PDB entry 9MU4 | electron microscopy, 3.29 A resolution | chains h and N of the 10 polymer chains in the assembly

Chain h:
Molecule: Histone H2B
From: Drosophila melanogaster
Reference sequence: P02283 (H2B_DROME); residue numbers follow UniProt; this construct covers 27-123
Amino-acid sequence (97 residues; row label = number of the first residue in the row):
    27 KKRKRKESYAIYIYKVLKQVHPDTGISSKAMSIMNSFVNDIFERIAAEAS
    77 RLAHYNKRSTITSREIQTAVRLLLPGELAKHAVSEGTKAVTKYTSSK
Curated features (UniProtKB/Swiss-Prot):
  - modified residue (N6-succinyllysine): Lys44, Lys114, Lys118
  - glycosylation: Ser110 (O-linked (GlcNAc) serine)
  - cross-link: Lys118 (Glycyl lysine isopeptide (Lys-Gly) (interchain with G-Cter in ubiquitin))

Chain N:
Molecule: 164-nt DNA strand
From: Drosophila melanogaster
Sequence (164 nucleotides; each row starts with the number of its first residue; numbers below 1 keep their minus sign (DA-76 is residue -76)):
   -76 ATATATCGATGTATATATCTGACACGTGCCTGGAGACTAGGGAGTAATCC
   -26 CCTTGGCGGTTAAAACGCGGGGGACAGCGCGTACGTGCGTTTAAGCGGTG
    24 CTAGAGCTGTCTACGACCAATTGAGCGGCCTCGGCACCGGGATTCTGATA
    74 TATATATATATATA

Chain h / chain N interface:
Pairs across the interface (15; chain h residue first):
  Lys30(h) - DC30(N)  phosphate contact
  Arg31(h) - DC-47(N)  base contact
  Arg31(h) - DT-46(N)  sugar contact
  Tyr40(h) - DA-53(N)  hydrogen bond to the phosphate
  Gly51(h) - DA-53(N)  phosphate contact
  Ile52(h) - DC-54(N)  sugar contact
  Ile52(h) - DA-53(N)  hydrogen bond to the phosphate
  Ser53(h) - DC-54(N)  phosphate contact
  Ser54(h) - DC-54(N)  hydrogen bond to the phosphate
  Arg84(h) - DA-34(N)  phosphate contact
  Arg84(h) - DG-33(N)  salt bridge to the phosphate
  Ser85(h) - DG-35(N)  sugar contact
  Ser85(h) - DA-34(N)  hydrogen bond to the phosphate
  Thr86(h) - DG-35(N)  phosphate contact
  Thr86(h) - DA-34(N)  hydrogen bond to the phosphate
Interface residues without a listed pair, chain h (12 interface residues in all): Arg29, Glu33
Interface residues without a listed pair, chain N (10 interface residues in all): DC-52, DG-45

Overview:
The interface between chain h and chain N involves 12 residues on one side and 10 on the other, with 5
hydrogen bonds and 1 salt bridge. Polar pairs include Tyr40(h)-DA-53(N), Ile52(h)-DA-53(N) and
Ser54(h)-DC-54(N).
Here chain h is Histone H2B and chain N is a 164-nt DNA strand, both from Drosophila melanogaster. Entry 9MU4
(Structure of a native Drosophila melanogaster octameric nucleosome) was determined by electron microscopy.
